9UA9 - chains A and G of the 9 polymer chains in the assembly; structure by electron microscopy, 1.99 A resolution.

[Chain A]
Molecule: Fusion glycoprotein F0
Organism: Henipavirus nipahense
Reference sequence: Q9IH63 (FUS_NIPAV); residues 27-476 here = UniProt positions 27-476
Chain sequence (450 residues; row label = number of the first residue in the row):
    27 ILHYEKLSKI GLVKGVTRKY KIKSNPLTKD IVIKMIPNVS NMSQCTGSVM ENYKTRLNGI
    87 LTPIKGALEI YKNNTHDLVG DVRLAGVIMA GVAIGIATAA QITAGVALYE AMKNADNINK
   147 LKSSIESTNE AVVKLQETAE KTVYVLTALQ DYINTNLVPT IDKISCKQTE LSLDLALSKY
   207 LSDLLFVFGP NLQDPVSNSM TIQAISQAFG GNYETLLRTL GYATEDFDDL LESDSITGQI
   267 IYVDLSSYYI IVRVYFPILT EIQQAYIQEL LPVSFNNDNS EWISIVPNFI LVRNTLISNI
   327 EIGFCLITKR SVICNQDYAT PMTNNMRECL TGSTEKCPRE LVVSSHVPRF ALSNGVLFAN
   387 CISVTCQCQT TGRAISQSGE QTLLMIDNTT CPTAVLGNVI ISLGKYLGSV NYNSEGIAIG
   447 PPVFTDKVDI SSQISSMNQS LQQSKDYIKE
Disordered / not traced: 105-111
Cystine bridges: Cys-331/Cys-340, Cys-355/Cys-363, Cys-387/Cys-392
Covalent attachments: N-acetylglucosamine (NAG) linked to Asn-67, Asn-99, Asn-414, Asn-464
Ligand contacts: N-acetylglucosamine (NAG; 2-acetamido-2-deoxy-beta-D-glucopyranose): Gln-459, Ser-462, Met-463
From the paper describing this entry:
  - mutagenesis - R244A: unchanged binding to 1D6
  - post-translational modification sites: Asn-67

[Chain G]
Molecule: 1D6 vh
Chain sequence (125 residues; each row starts with the number of its first residue):
     1 QVQLQESGPG LVKPSETLSL TCTVSGASIS SYWWGWIRQP PGKGLEWIAD IYPNSGSTNY
    61 NPSLKSRVTN SKDASKNQFS LKLSSVTAAD TAMYYCARAP RGYSYSYVFG HRFDVWGPGV
   121 LVTVS
Cystine bridges: Cys-22/Cys-96

[Chain A / chain G interface]
Pairs across the interface (7):
  Tyr-170(A) with Ser-106(G), hydrogen bond (side chain-backbone); Val-108(G)
  Thr-241(A) with Tyr-107(G), hydrogen bond
  Arg-244(A) with Ser-104(G), hydrogen bond (side chain-backbone); Tyr-105(G), hydrogen bond (side chain-backbone); Ser-106(G); Tyr-107(G), hydrogen bond
Also at the interface, not in a pair above, chain A (8 interface residues in all): Val-158, Lys-160, Thr-245, Gly-247, Tyr-248
From the paper, about this interface:
  - interface residues, chain A: Thr-241(A), Arg-244(A)

[Summary]
The interface between chain A and chain G involves 8 residues on one side and 5 on the other; the contacts
include 5 hydrogen bonds. Polar contacts include Tyr-170(A)/Ser-106(G), Thr-241(A)/Tyr-107(G) and
Arg-244(A)/Ser-104(G). Bound to chain A: N-acetylglucosamine. The paper reports that R244A of chain A leaves
binding to 1D6 unchanged; interface residues Thr-241(A) and Arg-244(A).
Chain A is Fusion glycoprotein F0 (Henipavirus nipahense) and chain G is 1D6 vh; the structure, Nipah virus
fusion glycoprotein in complex with a broadly neutralizing antibody 1D6, was determined by electron
microscopy.
